PDB entry 6LNB | electron microscopy, 3.18 A resolution | chains C and M of the 13 polymer chains in the assembly

# Chain C
Molecule: CRISPR-associated protein Cas7
From: Vibrio cholerae
Sequence (354 residues; row label = number of the first residue in the row; numbers below 1 keep their minus sign (Gly-1 is residue -1)):
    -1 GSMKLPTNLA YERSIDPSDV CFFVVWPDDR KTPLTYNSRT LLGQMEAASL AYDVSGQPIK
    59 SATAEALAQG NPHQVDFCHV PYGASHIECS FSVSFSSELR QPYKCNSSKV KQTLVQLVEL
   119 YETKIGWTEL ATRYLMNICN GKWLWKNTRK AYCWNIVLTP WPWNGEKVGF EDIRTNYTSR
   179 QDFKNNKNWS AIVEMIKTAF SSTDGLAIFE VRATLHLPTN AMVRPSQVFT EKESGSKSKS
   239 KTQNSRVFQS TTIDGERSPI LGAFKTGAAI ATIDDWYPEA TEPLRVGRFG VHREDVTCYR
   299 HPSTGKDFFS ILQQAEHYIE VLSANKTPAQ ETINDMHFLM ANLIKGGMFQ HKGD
Not modelled in the structure: -1 to 1, 230-242, 322-324, 351-352

# Chain M
Molecule: Crispr RNA
From: Vibrio cholerae
Sequence (60 nucleotides; row label = number of the first residue in the row):
     1 CUGAUAACUU CACGGCGGGC UUGAUGUCCG CGUCUACCUG GUGAACUGCC GAGUAGGUAG

# Chain C / chain M interface
Contacting residue pairs - 42 pairs, chain C then chain M:
  Ala8(C) with C29(M), sugar contact
  Tyr9(C) with C29(M), hydrogen bond to the sugar
  Glu10(C) with C29(M), phosphate contact; G30(M), phosphate contact
  Arg11(C) with G30(M), salt bridge to the phosphate; C31(M), salt bridge to the phosphate
  Leu39(C) with C37(M), sugar contact
  Leu40(C) with C37(M), hydrogen bond to the sugar; C38(M), phosphate contact; U39(M), sugar contact
  Gly41(C) with C37(M), sugar contact
  Gln42(C) with C38(M), phosphate contact
  Glu44(C) with A36(M), base contact; C37(M), sugar contact
  His71(C) with C37(M), base contact
  Tyr101(C) with C28(M), sugar contact; C29(M), sugar contact
  Trp143(C) with G32(M), base contact
  Lys144(C) with U35(M), salt bridge to the phosphate
  Ser224(C) with C34(M), phosphate contact
  Gln225(C) with U33(M), sugar contact; C34(M), hydrogen bond to the phosphate; U35(M), hydrogen bond to the phosphate
  Val226(C) with U33(M), base contact
  Phe227(C) with U33(M), base contact
  Thr228(C) with U33(M), base contact
  Gln247(C) with U33(M), phosphate contact
  Phe262(C) with C31(M), phosphate contact; G32(M), sugar contact
  Lys263(C) with G32(M), hydrogen bond to the base; C34(M), salt bridge to the phosphate
  Ala266(C) with G32(M), phosphate contact
  Arg283(C) with C31(M), sugar contact; G32(M), salt bridge to the phosphate
  Arg291(C) with G32(M), base contact; U33(M), hydrogen bond to the sugar
  Lys343(C) with G30(M), sugar contact
  Gly344(C) with G30(M), sugar contact
  Gly345(C) with C29(M), hydrogen bond to the sugar; G30(M), sugar contact
  Met346(C) with C29(M), base contact; G30(M), base contact
Interface residues without a listed pair, chain C (29 interface residues in all): Val73

# Summary
29 residues of chain C face 12 of chain M across their interface; the contacts include 7 hydrogen bonds and 5
salt bridges. Polar contacts include Lys263(C)-G32(M), Tyr9(C)-C29(M) and Leu40(C)-C37(M).
Chain C is CRISPR-associated protein Cas7 and chain M is Crispr RNA, both from Vibrio cholerae; the structure,
CryoEM structure of Cascade-TniQ-dsDNA complex, was determined by electron microscopy (same publication as
6LNC).
